5TJG - chains D and E of the 7 polymer chains in the assembly; structure by X-ray diffraction, 2.60 A resolution.

# Chain D
Molecule: DNA-directed RNA polymerase subunit beta'
Source organism: Thermus aquaticus
Notes: EC 2.7.7.6
UniProt: Q9KWU6 (RPOC_THEAQ); residues 1-1524 here = UniProt positions 1-1524
Sequence (1524 residues; row label = number of the first residue in the row):
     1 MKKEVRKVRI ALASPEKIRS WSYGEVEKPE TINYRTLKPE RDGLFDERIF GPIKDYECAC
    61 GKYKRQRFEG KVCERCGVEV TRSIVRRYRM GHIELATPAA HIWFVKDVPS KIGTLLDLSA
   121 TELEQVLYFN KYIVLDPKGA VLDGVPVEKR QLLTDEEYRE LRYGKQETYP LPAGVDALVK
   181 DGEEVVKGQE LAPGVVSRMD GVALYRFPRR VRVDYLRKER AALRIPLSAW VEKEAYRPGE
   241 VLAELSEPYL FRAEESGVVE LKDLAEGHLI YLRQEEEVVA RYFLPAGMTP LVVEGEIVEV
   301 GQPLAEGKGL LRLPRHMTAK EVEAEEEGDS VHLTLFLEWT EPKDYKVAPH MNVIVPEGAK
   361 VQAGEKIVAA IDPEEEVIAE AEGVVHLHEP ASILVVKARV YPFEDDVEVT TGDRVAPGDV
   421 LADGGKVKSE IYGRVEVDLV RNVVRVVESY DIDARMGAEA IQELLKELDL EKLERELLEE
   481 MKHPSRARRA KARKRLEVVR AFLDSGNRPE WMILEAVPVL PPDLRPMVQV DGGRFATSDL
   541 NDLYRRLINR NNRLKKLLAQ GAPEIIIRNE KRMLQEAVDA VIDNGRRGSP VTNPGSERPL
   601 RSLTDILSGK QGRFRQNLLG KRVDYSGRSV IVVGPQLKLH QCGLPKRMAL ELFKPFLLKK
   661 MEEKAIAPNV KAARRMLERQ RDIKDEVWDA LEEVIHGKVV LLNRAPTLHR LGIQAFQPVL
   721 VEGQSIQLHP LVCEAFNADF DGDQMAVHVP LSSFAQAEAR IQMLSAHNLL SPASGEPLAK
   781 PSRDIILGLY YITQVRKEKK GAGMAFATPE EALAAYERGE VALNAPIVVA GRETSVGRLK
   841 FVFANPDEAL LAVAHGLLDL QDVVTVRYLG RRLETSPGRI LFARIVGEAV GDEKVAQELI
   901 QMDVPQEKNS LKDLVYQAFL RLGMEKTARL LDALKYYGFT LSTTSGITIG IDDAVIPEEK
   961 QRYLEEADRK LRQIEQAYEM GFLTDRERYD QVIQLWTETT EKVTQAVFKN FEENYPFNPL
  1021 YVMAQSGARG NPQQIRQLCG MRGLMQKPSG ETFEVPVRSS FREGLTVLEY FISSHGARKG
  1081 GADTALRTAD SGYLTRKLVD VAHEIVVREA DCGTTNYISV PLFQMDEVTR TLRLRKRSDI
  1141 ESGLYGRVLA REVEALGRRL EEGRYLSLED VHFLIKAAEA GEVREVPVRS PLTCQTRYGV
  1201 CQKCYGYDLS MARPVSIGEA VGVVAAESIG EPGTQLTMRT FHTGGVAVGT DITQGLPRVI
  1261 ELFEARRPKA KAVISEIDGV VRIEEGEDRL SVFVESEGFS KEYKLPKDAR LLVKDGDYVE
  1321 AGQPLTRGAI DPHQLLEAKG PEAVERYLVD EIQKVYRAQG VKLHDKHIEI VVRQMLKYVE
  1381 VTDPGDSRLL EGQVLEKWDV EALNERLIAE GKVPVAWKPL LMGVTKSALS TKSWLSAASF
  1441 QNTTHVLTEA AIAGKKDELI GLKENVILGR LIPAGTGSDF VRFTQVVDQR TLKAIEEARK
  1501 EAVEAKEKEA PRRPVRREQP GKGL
Disordered / not traced: 1, 1085-1092, 1239-1252, 1499-1524
Construct notes: conflict Ile666 (Phe in Q9KWU6)
Ion coordination: Zn2+ site 1: Cys58, Cys60, Cys73, Cys76; Zn2+ site 2: Cys1112, Cys1194, Cys1201, Cys1204
Small-molecule neighbours: Mg2+ (MG): Arg704, Asp739, Asp741, Asp743
Swiss-Prot annotation at these positions:
  - binding site (Zn(2+)): Cys58, Cys60, Cys73, Cys76, Cys1112, Cys1194, Cys1201, Cys1204
  - binding site (Mg(2+)): Asp739, Asp741, Asp743

# Chain E
Molecule: DNA-directed RNA polymerase subunit omega
Source organism: Thermus aquaticus
Notes: EC 2.7.7.6
UniProt: Q9EVV4 (RPOZ_THEAQ); numbering as in UniProt (aligned over 1-99)
Sequence (99 residues; numbered 1 to 99; the number before each row is that of its first residue):
     1 MAEPGIDKLF GMVDSKYRLT VVVAKRAQQL LRHRFKNTVL EPEERPKMRT LEGLYDDPNA
    61 VTWAMKELLT GRLFFGENLV PEDRLQKEME RLYPTEEEA
Disordered / not traced: 1, 91-99

# Interface between chain D and chain E
Residue-residue contacts (94; chain D residue first):
  His640(D) with Ala2(E)
  Asp689(D) with Leu51(E)
  Glu693(D) with Met48(E); Pro58(E)
  His696(D) with Met48(E); Asp57(E), salt bridge; Asn59(E), hydrogen bond (backbone-side chain)
  Gly697(D) with Asn59(E)
  Lys698(D) with Asn59(E)
  Gln717(D) with Ala2(E); Glu3(E), hydrogen bond
  Ser753(D) with Leu31(E)
  Phe754(D) with Ala24(E), hydrophobic; Gln28(E)
  Ala757(D) with Thr20(E); Ala24(E), hydrophobic
  Glu758(D) with Thr20(E)
  Arg760(D) with Glu3(E), salt bridge; Asn59(E), hydrogen bond; Val61(E); Thr62(E), hydrogen bond
  Ile761(D) with Phe10(E); Leu19(E), hydrophobic; Thr20(E); Val23(E), hydrophobic; Met65(E), hydrophobic
  Gln762(D) with Tyr17(E); Thr20(E), hydrogen bond
  Leu764(D) with Glu3(E)
  His767(D) with Glu3(E); Ile6(E)
  Gly923(D) with Asp7(E)
  Met924(D) with Ile6(E), hydrophobic; Asp7(E), hydrogen bond (backbone-side chain); Phe10(E), hydrophobic
  Glu925(D) with Glu3(E); Pro4(E); Gly5(E), hydrogen bond (side chain-backbone); Asp7(E)
  Asp1208(D) with Lys16(E), salt bridge
  Met1211(D) with Phe10(E), hydrophobic; Lys16(E), hydrogen bond
  Arg1213(D) with Asp7(E), salt bridge; Phe10(E)
  Ser1216(D) with Ser15(E); Lys16(E), hydrogen bond (side chain-backbone)
  Ile1217(D) with Ser15(E), hydrogen bond (backbone-side chain); Tyr17(E)
  Gly1218(D) with Tyr17(E)
  Glu1219(D) with Tyr17(E), hydrogen bond
  Gly1475(D) with Tyr17(E)
  Thr1476(D) with Thr20(E)
  Phe1480(D) with Asp14(E); Arg18(E), hydrogen bond (backbone-side chain); Glu77(E)
  Val1481(D) with Arg18(E); Val21(E)
  Arg1482(D) with Val21(E); Lys25(E), hydrogen bond (backbone-side chain)
  Phe1483(D) with Lys25(E)
  Thr1484(D) with Arg18(E), hydrogen bond; Val21(E); Val22(E); Lys25(E), hydrogen bond (backbone-side chain); Gly76(E); Glu77(E)
  Gln1485(D) with Phe74(E); Phe75(E); Gly76(E), hydrogen bond (backbone-backbone); Asn78(E); Leu79(E), hydrogen bond (side chain-backbone); Val80(E), hydrogen bond (side chain-backbone); Glu82(E), hydrogen bond
  Val1486(D) with Val22(E), hydrophobic; Arg26(E); Gln29(E), hydrogen bond (backbone-side chain); Phe74(E)
  Val1487(D) with Leu73(E); Phe74(E), hydrogen bond (backbone-backbone); Leu79(E), hydrophobic; Leu85(E), hydrophobic
  Asp1488(D) with Arg26(E), salt bridge; Asn37(E); Val39(E); Met89(E)
  Thr1491(D) with Met89(E)
  Leu1492(D) with Phe74(E), hydrophobic
  Ala1494(D) with Glu88(E)
  Ile1495(D) with Val80(E), hydrophobic; Arg84(E); Leu85(E); Glu88(E)
  Glu1497(D) with Glu88(E)
  Ala1498(D) with Arg84(E)
Other interface residues (no listed pair), chain D (46 interface residues in all): Lys660, Gln756, Arg1490
Other interface residues (no listed pair), chain E (50 interface residues in all): Ala27, Thr38, Lys47, Pro81

# Summary
46 residues of chain D face 50 of chain E across their interface, with 21 hydrogen bonds and 5 salt bridges.
Polar pairs include His696(D)-Asp57(E), Arg760(D)-Glu3(E) and Asp1208(D)-Lys16(E). Bound to chain D: Mg2+.
From UniProt: 8 Zn2+-binding residues and 3 Mg2+-binding residues on chain D.
Chain D is DNA-directed RNA polymerase subunit beta' and chain E is DNA-directed RNA polymerase subunit omega,
both from Thermus aquaticus; the structure, Thermus aquaticus delta1.1-sigmaA holoenzyme/downstream-fork
promoter complex with an open clamp, was determined by X-ray diffraction.
